PDB entry 1A0A | X-ray diffraction, 2.80 A resolution | chains C and A of the 4 polymer chains in the assembly

Chain C:
Molecule: 17-nt DNA strand
Notes: fragment: upstream activation site p2
Sequence (17 nucleotides; each row starts with the number of its first residue):
     1 CTCACACGTGGGACTAG

Chain A:
Molecule: Protein (phosphate system positive regulatory protein PHO4)
From: Saccharomyces cerevisiae
Notes: fragment: dna binding domain
UniProt: P07270 (PHO4_YEAST); residues 0-62 here correspond to UniProt positions 250-312 (UniProt number = residue number + 250)
Sequence (63 residues; each row starts with the number of its first residue; numbering starts at 0):
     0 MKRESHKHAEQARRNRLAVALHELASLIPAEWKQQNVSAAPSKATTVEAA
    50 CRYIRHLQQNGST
Construct notes: conflict Met0 (Asp250 in P07270), Ala19 (Pro269 in P07270)

Interface between chain C and chain A:
Contacting residue pairs (6; chain C residue first):
  DC1(C) with Arg2(A), base contact
  DT2(C) with Lys1(A), base contact
  DA4(C) with Arg12(A), salt bridge to the phosphate
  DC5(C) with Glu9(A), hydrogen bond to the base; Arg12(A), salt bridge to the phosphate
  DA6(C) with Glu9(A), hydrogen bond to the base
Also at the interface, not in a pair above, chain A (5 interface residues in all): Arg13

Summary:
The chain C/chain A interface involves 5 residues from each chain, with 2 hydrogen bonds and 2 salt bridges.
Polar contacts include DC5(C)-Glu9(A), DA6(C)-Glu9(A) and DA4(C)-Arg12(A).
Here chain C is a 17-nt DNA strand and chain A is Protein (phosphate system positive regulatory protein PHO4)
(Saccharomyces cerevisiae). Entry 1A0A (Phosphate system positive regulatory protein PHO4/DNA complex) was
determined by X-ray diffraction.
